8HHB - chains A and G of the 7 polymer chains in the assembly; structure by electron microscopy, 3.50 A resolution.

== Chain A ==
Name: ATP synthase subunit alpha
From: Bacillus sp. PS3
Notes: EC 7.1.2.2
Reference sequence: A0A0M3VGF9 (A0A0M3VGF9_BACP3); numbering as in UniProt (aligned over 2-502)
Sequence (501 residues; numbered 2 to 502; the number before each row is that of its first residue):
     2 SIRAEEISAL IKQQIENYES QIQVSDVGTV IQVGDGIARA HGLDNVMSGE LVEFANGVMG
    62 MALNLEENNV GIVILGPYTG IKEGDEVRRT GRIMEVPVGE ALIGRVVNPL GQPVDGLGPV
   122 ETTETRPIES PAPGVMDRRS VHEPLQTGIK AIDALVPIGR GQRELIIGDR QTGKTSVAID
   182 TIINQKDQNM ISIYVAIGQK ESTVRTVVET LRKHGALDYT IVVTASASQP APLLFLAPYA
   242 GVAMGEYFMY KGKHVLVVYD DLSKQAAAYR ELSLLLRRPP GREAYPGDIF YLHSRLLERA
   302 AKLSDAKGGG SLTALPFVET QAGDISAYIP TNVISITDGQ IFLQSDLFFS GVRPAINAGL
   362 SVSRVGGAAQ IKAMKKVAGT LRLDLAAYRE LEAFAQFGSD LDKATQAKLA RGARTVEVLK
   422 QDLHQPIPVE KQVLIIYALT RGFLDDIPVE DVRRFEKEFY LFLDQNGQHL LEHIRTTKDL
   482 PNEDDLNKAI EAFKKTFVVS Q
Unresolved in the structure: 2-23, 502
Sequence notes: conflict Pro-132 (Arg in A0A0M3VGF9), Ser-193 (Cys in A0A0M3VGF9), Phe-463 (Trp in A0A0M3VGF9)
Metal / ion sites: Mg2+: Thr-176 (together with ATP)
Residues lining bound ligands: ATP (adenosine-5'-triphosphate): Asp-170, Arg-171, Gln-172, Thr-173, Gly-174, Lys-175, Thr-176, Ser-177, Gln-200, Glu-320, Phe-349, Arg-354, Pro-355, Gln-422, Asp-423, Leu-424

== Chain G ==
Name: ATP synthase gamma chain
From: Bacillus sp. PS3
Reference sequence: A0A0M4TPJ7 (A0A0M4TPJ7_BACP3); residue numbers follow UniProt; this construct covers 2-285
Sequence (284 residues; numbered 2 to 285; the number before each row is that of its first residue):
     2 ASLRDIKTRI NATKKTSQIT KAMEMVSTSK LNRAEQNAKS FVPYMEKIQE VVANVALGAG
    62 GASHPMLVSR PVKKTGYLVI TSDRGLAGAY NSNVLRLVYQ TIQKRHASPD EYAIIVIGRV
   122 GLSFFRKRNM PVILDITRLP DQPSFADIKE IARKTVGLFA DGTFDELYMY YNHYVSAIQQ
   182 EVTERKLLPL TDLAENKQRT VYEFEPSQEE ILDVLLPQYA ESLIYGALLD AKASEHAARM
   242 TAMKNATDNA NELIRTLTLS YNRARQAAIT QEITEIVAGA NALQ
Unresolved in the structure: 285

== Interface between chain A and chain G ==
Contacting residue pairs - 5 pairs, chain A then chain G:
  Gly-282(A) / Ile-274(G)
  Ala-285(A) / Ile-274(G)  hydrophobic
  Phe-395(A) / Thr-29(G)
  Phe-398(A) / Ser-30(G)
  Ser-400(A) / Arg-34(G)  hydrogen bond
Also at the interface, not in a pair above, chain A (9 interface residues in all): Pro-280, Pro-281, Glu-284, Gln-397
Also at the interface, not in a pair above, chain G (8 interface residues in all): Met-26, Ile-270, Ile-277, Val-278

== Summary ==
Chain A and chain G form an interface of 9 and 8 residues respectively, with 1 hydrogen bond. The
hydrogen-bonded pair is Ser-400(A)/Arg-34(G). Bound to chain A: ATP.
Here chain A is ATP synthase subunit alpha and chain G is ATP synthase gamma chain, both from Bacillus sp.
PS3. Entry 8HHB (F1 domain of FoF1-ATPase from Bacillus PS3,step waiting,lowATP) was determined by electron
microscopy (same publication as 8HH1, 8HH2, 8HH3, 8HH4, 8HH5, 8HH6 and 5 further entries).
